PDB entry 7DA7 | electron microscopy, 3.47 A resolution | chains B and C of the 3 polymer chains in the assembly

Chain B:
Name: Toll-like receptor 3
From: Mus musculus
Reference sequence: Q99MB1 (TLR3_MOUSE); numbering as in UniProt (aligned over 28-698)
Amino-acid sequence (684 residues; row label = number of the first residue in the row):
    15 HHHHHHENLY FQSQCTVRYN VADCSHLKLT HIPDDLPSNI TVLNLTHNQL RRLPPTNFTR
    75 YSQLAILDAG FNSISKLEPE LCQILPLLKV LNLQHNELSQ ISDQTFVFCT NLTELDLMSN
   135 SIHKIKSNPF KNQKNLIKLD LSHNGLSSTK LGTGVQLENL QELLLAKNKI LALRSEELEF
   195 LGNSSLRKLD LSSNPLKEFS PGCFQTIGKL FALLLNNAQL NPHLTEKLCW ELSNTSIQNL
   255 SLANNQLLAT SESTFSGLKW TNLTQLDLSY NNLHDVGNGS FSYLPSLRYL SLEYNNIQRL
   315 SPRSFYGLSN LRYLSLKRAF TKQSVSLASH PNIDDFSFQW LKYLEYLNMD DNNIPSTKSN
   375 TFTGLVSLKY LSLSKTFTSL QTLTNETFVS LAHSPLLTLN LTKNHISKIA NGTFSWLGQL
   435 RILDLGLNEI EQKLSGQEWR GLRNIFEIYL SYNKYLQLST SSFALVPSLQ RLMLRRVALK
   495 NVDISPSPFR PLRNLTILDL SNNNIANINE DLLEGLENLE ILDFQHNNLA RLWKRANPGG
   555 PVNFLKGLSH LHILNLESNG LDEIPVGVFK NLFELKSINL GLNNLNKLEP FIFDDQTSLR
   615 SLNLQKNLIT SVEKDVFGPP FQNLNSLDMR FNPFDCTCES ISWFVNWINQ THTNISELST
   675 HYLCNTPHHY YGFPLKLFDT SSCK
Not modelled in the structure: 15-27, 339-340
Differences from the reference sequence: expression tag (15-27)
Swiss-Prot annotation at these positions:
  - glycosylation (N-linked (GlcNAc...) asparagine): Asn53, Asn58, Asn71, Asn125, Asn197, Asn248, Asn253, Asn276, Asn292, Asn399, Asn414, Asn425, Asn508, Asn663, Asn668
Cystine bridges: Cys29-Cys38, Cys650-Cys678, Cys652-Cys697

Chain C:
Molecule: RNA component of mitochondrial RNAase P (Rmrp), RNase MRP RNA
Sequence (150 nucleotides; each row starts with the number of its first residue; note: 121 numbers in that range are skipped by the numbering (no residue carries them; nothing is unmodelled there)):
     1 GCUCGCUCUG AAGGCCUGUU UCCUAGGCUA CAUACGAGGG ACAUGUUCCU UA
   174 UCCUUUCGCC UAGGGGAAAG UCCCCGGAAG CUCACAUAGU GACGCAGGCA GUGCGACCUG
   234 GCUCGCACCA ACCACACGGG GCUCAUUCUC AGCGCGGC
Not modelled in the structure: 1-8, 174-220, 267-271

How chain B and chain C interact:
Pairs across the interface - 31 pairs, chain B then chain C:
  Lys42(B) with C227(C), sugar contact
  His61(B) with C227(C), salt bridge to the phosphate; G228(C), salt bridge to the phosphate
  Asn62(B) with C227(C), hydrogen bond to the sugar
  Gln63(B) with U50(C), hydrogen bond to the sugar; C227(C), sugar contact
  Phe85(B) with G226(C), hydrogen bond to the sugar; C227(C), phosphate contact
  Asn86(B) with G226(C), sugar contact
  Ser87(B) with U51(C), hydrogen bond to the sugar; A52(C), sugar contact
  His109(B) with G226(C), salt bridge to the phosphate
  Glu111(B) with U225(C), hydrogen bond to the sugar
  Arg490(B) with A32(C), hydrogen bond to the phosphate; U33(C), salt bridge to the phosphate
  Asn516(B) with A32(C), hydrogen bond to the phosphate
  Asn518(B) with A30(C), hydrogen bond to the sugar; C31(C), hydrogen bond to the sugar
  Ala520(B) with C248(C), sugar contact
  Asn521(B) with C248(C), phosphate contact; A249(C), hydrogen bond to the phosphate
  His540(B) with C31(C), salt bridge to the phosphate
  Asn542(B) with U29(C), hydrogen bond to the sugar; A30(C), sugar contact
  Arg545(B) with A249(C), sugar contact
  Ser572(B) with C31(C), hydrogen bond to the phosphate
  Asn573(B) with A30(C), phosphate contact
  Gly574(B) with A30(C), hydrogen bond to the phosphate
  Asn598(B) with A30(C), phosphate contact
  Lys620(B) with C239(C), hydrogen bond to the phosphate; A240(C), salt bridge to the phosphate
Interface residues without a listed pair, chain B (26 interface residues in all): His40, Lys494, Asn541, Leu596
Interface residues without a listed pair, chain C (17 interface residues in all): A247

Summary:
Chain B and chain C form an interface of 26 and 17 residues respectively; the contacts include 14 hydrogen
bonds and 6 salt bridges. Polar contacts include Asn62(B)-C227(C), Gln63(B)-U50(C) and Phe85(B)-G226(C).
Chain B is Toll-like receptor 3 (Mus musculus) and chain C is RNA component of mitochondrial RNAase P (Rmrp),
RNase MRP RNA; the structure, Mouse Toll-like receptor 3 ectodomain in complex with lncRNA Rmrp in elongated
form, was determined by electron microscopy, deposited together with 7DAS.
